PDB entry 7YRY | electron microscopy, 3.00 A resolution | chains E and g of the 8 polymer chains in the assembly

# Chain E
Name: ATP synthase subunit beta
Organism: Acinetobacter baumannii AB5075
UniProt: A3M144 (ATPB_ACIBT); numbering as in UniProt (aligned over 2-464)
Amino-acid sequence (470 residues; row label = number of the first residue in the row; numbers below 1 keep their minus sign (Met-5 is residue -5)):
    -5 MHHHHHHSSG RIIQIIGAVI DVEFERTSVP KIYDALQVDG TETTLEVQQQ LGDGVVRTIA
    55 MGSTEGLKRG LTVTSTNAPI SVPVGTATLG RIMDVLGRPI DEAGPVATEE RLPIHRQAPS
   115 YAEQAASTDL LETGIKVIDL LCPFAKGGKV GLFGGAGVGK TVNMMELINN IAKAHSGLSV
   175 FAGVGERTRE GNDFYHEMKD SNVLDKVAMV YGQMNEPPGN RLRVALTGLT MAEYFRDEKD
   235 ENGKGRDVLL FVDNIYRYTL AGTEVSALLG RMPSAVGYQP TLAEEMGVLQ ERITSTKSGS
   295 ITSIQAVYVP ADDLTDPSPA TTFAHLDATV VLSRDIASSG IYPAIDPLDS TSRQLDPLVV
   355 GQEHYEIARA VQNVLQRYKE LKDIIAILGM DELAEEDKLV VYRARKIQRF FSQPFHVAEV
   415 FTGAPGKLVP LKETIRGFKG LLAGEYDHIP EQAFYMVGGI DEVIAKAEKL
Unresolved in the structure: -5 to 1
Construct notes: initiating methionine (-5); expression tag (-4 to 1)
Curated features (UniProtKB/Swiss-Prot):
  - binding site (ATP): Gly148 to Thr155

# Chain g
Name: ATP synthase gamma chain
Organism: Acinetobacter baumannii AB5075
UniProt: A3M143 (ATPG_ACIBT); residue numbers follow UniProt; this construct covers 1-289
Amino-acid sequence (289 residues; numbered 1 to 289; the number before each row is that of its first residue):
     1 MANLKEIRAK VASIKSTQKI TRAMQMVAAS KMRRAQERMA QGRPYADNMR RVIAHLVQAN
    61 PEYKHRYMVD RPVKRVGYII VSSDRGLAGG LNINLFKKVV QHVKAQQEQS IEVQFALIGQ
   121 KAVSFFKNYG GKVLGATTQI GDAPSLEQLT GSVQVMLDAF DKGELDRIYL VSNGFVNAMT
   181 QKPKVEQLVP LAPAEEGDDL NRTYGWDYIY EPEAEELLNG LLVRYIESMV YQGVIENVAC
   241 EQSARMVAMK AATDNAGQLI KDLQLIYNKL RQAAITQEIS EIVGGAAAV
Unresolved in the structure: 1

# Interface between chain E and chain g
Pairs across the interface (4):
  Met266(E) - Ala286(g)  hydrophobic
  Ala269(E) - Glu278(g)
  Thr309(E) - Lys5(g)
  Leu382(E) - Arg85(g)
Also at the interface, not in a pair above, chain E (9 interface residues in all): Gly264, Pro267, Ser268, Val270, Asp307
Also at the interface, not in a pair above, chain g (7 interface residues in all): Glu281, Ile282, Val289

# Summary
9 residues of chain E and 7 residues of chain g are in contact. UniProt lists 8 ATP-binding residues on chain
E.
Here chain E is ATP synthase subunit beta and chain g is ATP synthase gamma chain, both from Acinetobacter
baumannii AB5075. Entry 7YRY (F1-ATPase of Acinetobacter baumannii) was determined by electron microscopy.
